PDB entry 8FDX | X-ray diffraction, 2.07 A resolution | chain A

# Chain A
Molecule: Trifunctional purine biosynthetic protein adenosine-3
Organism: Homo sapiens
Notes: EC 6.3.4.13, 6.3.3.1, 2.1.2.2
Reference sequence: P22102 (PUR2_HUMAN); numbering as in UniProt (aligned over 808-1010)
Chain sequence (210 residues; row label = number of the first residue in the row):
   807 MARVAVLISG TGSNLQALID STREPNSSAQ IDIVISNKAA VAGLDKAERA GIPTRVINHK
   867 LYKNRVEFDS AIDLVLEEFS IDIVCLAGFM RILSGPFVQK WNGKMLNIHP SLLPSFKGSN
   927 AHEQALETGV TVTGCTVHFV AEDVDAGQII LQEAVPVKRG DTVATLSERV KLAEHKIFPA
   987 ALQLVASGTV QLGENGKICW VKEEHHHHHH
Not modelled in the structure: 807, 1008-1016
Sequence notes: initiating methionine (807); expression tag (1011-1016)
Small-molecule neighbours:
  - glycinamide ribonucleotide (GAR): Gly816, Thr817, Gly818, Ser819, Asn820, Leu821, Ala893, Gly894, Met896, Ile914, His915, Pro916, Gly924, Ser925, Lys977, Glu980
  - XRR (N-{4-[3-(2-amino-4-oxo-3,4-dihydrothieno[2,3-d]pyrimidin-6-yl)propyl]thiophene-2-carbonyl}-L-glutamic acid): Lys844, Arg871, Leu892, Phe895, Met896, Arg897, Ile898, Leu899, Val904, Asn913, Gly924, Ser925, His944, Val946, Ala947, Glu948, Asp949, Val950, Asp951
From the paper describing this entry:
  - binding site for XRR: Leu899, Glu948, Asp951

# Overview
Bound to chain A: glycinamide ribonucleotide and compound XRR. From the paper: a binding site for XRR at
Leu899, Glu948 and Asp951.
Chain A is Trifunctional purine biosynthetic protein adenosine-3 (Homo sapiens); the structure, AGF271 and GAR
in complex with human recombinant GARFTase, ligase, purine biosynthesis, transfers formyl group from ..., was
determined by X-ray diffraction together with 9NX6, 8FDY and 8FE0 from the same study.
